Entry 4BC9 (X-ray diffraction, 2.41 A resolution); this record covers chains C and D.

# Chain C (and D)
Name: Alkyldihydroxyacetonephosphate synthase, peroxisomal
From: Cavia porcellus
Notes: EC 2.5.1.26; chain D of this document is another copy of the same molecule, construct and numbering; everything in this record applies to it too
Reference sequence: P97275 (ADAS_CAVPO); numbering as in UniProt (aligned over 1-658)
Amino-acid sequence (658 residues; numbered 1 to 658; the number before each row is that of its first residue):
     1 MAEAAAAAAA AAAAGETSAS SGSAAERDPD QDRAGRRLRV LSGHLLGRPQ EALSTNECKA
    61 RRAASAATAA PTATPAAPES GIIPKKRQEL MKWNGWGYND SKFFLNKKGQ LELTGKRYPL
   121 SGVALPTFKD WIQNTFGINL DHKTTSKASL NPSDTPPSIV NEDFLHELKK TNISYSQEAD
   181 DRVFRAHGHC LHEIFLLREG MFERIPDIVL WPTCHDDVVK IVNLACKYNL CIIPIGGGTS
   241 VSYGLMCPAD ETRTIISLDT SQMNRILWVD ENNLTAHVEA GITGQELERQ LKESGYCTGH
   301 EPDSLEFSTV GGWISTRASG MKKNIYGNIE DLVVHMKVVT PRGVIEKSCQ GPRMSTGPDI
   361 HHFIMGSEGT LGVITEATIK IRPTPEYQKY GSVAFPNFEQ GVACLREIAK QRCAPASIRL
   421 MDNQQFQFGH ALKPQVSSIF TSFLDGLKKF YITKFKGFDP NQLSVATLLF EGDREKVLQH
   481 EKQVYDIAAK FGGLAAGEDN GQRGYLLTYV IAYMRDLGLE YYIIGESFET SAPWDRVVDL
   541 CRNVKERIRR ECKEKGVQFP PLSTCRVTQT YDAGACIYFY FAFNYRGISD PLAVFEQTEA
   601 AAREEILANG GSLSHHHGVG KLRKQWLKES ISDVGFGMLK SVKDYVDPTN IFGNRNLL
Disordered / not traced: 1-80, 150-153, 435-456 (chain D: 1-80, 433-460)
Curated features (UniProtKB/Swiss-Prot):
  - region (Important for enzyme activity): His615 to His617, Asn654 to Leu658
  - active site: Tyr578 (Proton donor/acceptor)
  - binding site (FAD): Pro234 to Ser240, Asp303 to Thr309, Thr316 to Ser319, Glu368 to Ile374
  - binding site (substrate): Arg515
  - site: Arg419 (Important for enzyme activity)
  - modified residue: Ser65 (Phosphoserine), Thr74 (Phosphothreonine), Lys102 (N6-acetyllysine), Lys347 (N6-acetyllysine)
  - mutagenesis: His300 (H300A: Loss of activity), Thr309 (T309I: Impaired FAD binding and protein stability. Loss of activity), Ser367 (S367A: Strongly reduced activity), Arg419 (R419H: Loss of activity; R419K: Strongly reduced activity), Leu469 (L469P: Impaired FAD binding and protein stability. Loss of activity), Arg515 (R515L: Impaired FAD binding and protein stability. Loss of activity), Cys576 (C576A: No effect on activity), Tyr578 (Y578F: Loss of activity), His615 (H615A: Loss of activity), His616 (H616A: Loss of activity), His617 (H617A: Loss of activity)
Ligand contacts: propanenitrile / FAD: Trp96, His189, Ile233, Pro234, Ile235, Gly236, Gly237, Gly238, Thr239, Ser240, Val241, Gly244, Leu245, Thr260, Ala280, Pro302, Asp303, Ser304, Phe307, Ser308, Thr309, Gly311, Gly312, Trp313, Ser315, Thr316, Ala318, Ser319, Glu368, Gly369, Gly372, Val373, Ile374, Ala512, Tyr578, His616, His617, Asn654, Asn656
From the paper describing this entry:
  - catalytic residues: Tyr578, His617 (proposed by the authors, not directly observed)
  - mutagenesis - T309I, L469P, R515L: decreased stability
  - mutagenesis - R419H, Y578F: unchanged stability
  - mutagenesis - R419H, Y578F: abolished catalytic activity on acylDHAP
  - mutagenesis - H615A, H616A, H617A: abolished catalytic activity (citing earlier work)

# Chain C / chain D interface
Residue-residue contacts (165; chain C residue first):
  Asn272(C) with Arg406(D), hydrogen bond (backbone-side chain)
  Asn273(C) with Arg406(D); Pro533(D); Trp534(D), hydrogen bond (side chain-backbone); Asp535(D), hydrogen bond (side chain-backbone); Asp572(D); Ala573(D)
  Leu274(C) with Arg406(D); Lys410(D)
  Thr316(C) with Ser355(D), hydrogen bond (backbone-side chain)
  Arg317(C) with Arg353(D), hydrogen bond (backbone-side chain); Met354(D); Ser355(D); Gly357(D); Asp359(D)
  Ala318(C) with Arg353(D), hydrogen bond (backbone-side chain)
  Ile325(C) with Arg412(D), hydrogen bond (backbone-side chain)
  Asn328(C) with Arg353(D)
  Glu330(C) with Arg353(D), salt bridge
  Thr340(C) with Val634(D)
  Arg342(C) with Val634(D)
  Gly343(C) with Val634(D)
  Val344(C) with Ser632(D), hydrogen bond (backbone-side chain)
  Ile345(C) with Ser632(D); Val634(D), hydrophobic; Met638(D), hydrophobic
  Glu346(C) with Ile631(D); Ser632(D), hydrogen bond (backbone-side chain)
  Lys347(C) with Ser630(D)
  Ser348(C) with Glu629(D); Ser630(D), hydrogen bond (backbone-backbone)
  Cys349(C) with Gly610(D); Ser612(D)
  Gln350(C) with Pro533(D)
  Pro352(C) with Ala532(D); Tyr571(D), hydrophobic; Ala573(D); Gly574(D); Ala575(D)
  Arg353(C) with Arg317(D), hydrogen bond (side chain-backbone); Ala318(D), hydrogen bond (side chain-backbone); Asn328(D); Glu330(D), salt bridge; Ser531(D), hydrogen bond (backbone-side chain); Tyr571(D); His615(D), hydrogen bond (side chain-backbone); His616(D)
  Met354(C) with Arg317(D), hydrogen bond (backbone-side chain); Ser612(D); Ser614(D); His615(D)
  Ser355(C) with Thr316(D), hydrogen bond (side chain-backbone); Arg317(D); Ser614(D), hydrogen bond (backbone-backbone); His615(D), hydrogen bond (backbone-backbone); His616(D); Gly618(D); Val619(D)
  Thr356(C) with Leu613(D); Val619(D); Leu627(D)
  Gly357(C) with Arg317(D), hydrogen bond (backbone-side chain); Met365(D); Gly366(D); Leu657(D)
  Pro358(C) with Arg317(D); His362(D); Phe363(D); Met365(D); Gly366(D); Leu639(D)
  Asp359(C) with Arg317(D); His362(D)
  Ile360(C) with Ile631(D), hydrophobic; Met638(D), hydrophobic
  His362(C) with Pro358(D); Asp359(D); His362(D), hydrogen bond
  Phe363(C) with Pro358(D); Phe363(D), hydrophobic; Met638(D), hydrophobic; Leu639(D), hydrophobic; Val642(D), hydrophobic
  Met365(C) with Gly357(D); Pro358(D)
  Gly366(C) with Gly357(D); Pro358(D)
  Lys380(C) with Asp572(D), salt bridge
  Arg382(C) with Lys410(D), hydrogen bond (side chain-backbone); Arg412(D)
  Arg406(C) with Asn272(D), hydrogen bond (side chain-backbone); Asn273(D); Leu274(D)
  Lys410(C) with Leu274(D); Arg382(D), hydrogen bond (backbone-side chain)
  Arg412(C) with Ile325(D), hydrogen bond (side chain-backbone); Arg382(D)
  Lys476(C) with Gln483(D), hydrogen bond
  Gln479(C) with Gln479(D), hydrogen bond
  Gln483(C) with Lys476(D)
  Ser531(C) with Pro352(D); Arg353(D), hydrogen bond (side chain-backbone)
  Ala532(C) with Pro352(D)
  Pro533(C) with Asn273(D); Gln350(D)
  Trp534(C) with Asn272(D); Asn273(D), hydrogen bond (backbone-side chain)
  Asp535(C) with Asn272(D); Asn273(D), hydrogen bond (backbone-side chain)
  Tyr571(C) with Pro352(D), hydrophobic; Arg353(D)
  Asp572(C) with Asn273(D); Lys380(D), salt bridge
  Ala573(C) with Asn273(D); Pro352(D), hydrophobic
  Gly574(C) with Pro352(D)
  Ala575(C) with Pro352(D)
  Ser612(C) with Cys349(D); Met354(D)
  Leu613(C) with Thr356(D)
  Ser614(C) with Met354(D); Ser355(D), hydrogen bond (backbone-backbone); Thr356(D)
  His615(C) with Arg353(D), hydrogen bond (backbone-side chain); Met354(D); Ser355(D), hydrogen bond (backbone-backbone)
  His616(C) with Arg353(D); Ser355(D)
  Gly618(C) with Ser355(D), hydrogen bond (backbone-side chain)
  Val619(C) with Ser355(D); Thr356(D)
  Leu627(C) with Thr356(D)
  Glu629(C) with Ser348(D)
  Ser630(C) with Lys347(D); Ser348(D), hydrogen bond (backbone-backbone)
  Ile631(C) with Ile360(D), hydrophobic
  Ser632(C) with Val344(D); Ile345(D); Glu346(D), hydrogen bond (backbone-backbone)
  Asp633(C) with Tyr645(D)
  Val634(C) with Thr340(D); Arg342(D); Gly343(D); Ile345(D), hydrophobic; Tyr645(D)
  Gly635(C) with Ile360(D)
  Gly637(C) with Tyr645(D)
  Met638(C) with Ile345(D), hydrophobic; Val642(D), hydrophobic; Tyr645(D); Val646(D), hydrophobic
  Leu639(C) with Pro358(D), hydrophobic; Phe363(D), hydrophobic
  Ser641(C) with Ser641(D), hydrogen bond (side chain-backbone); Val642(D); Tyr645(D)
  Val642(C) with Met638(D); Ser641(D); Val642(D), hydrophobic
  Tyr645(C) with Val634(D); Gly637(D); Met638(D); Ser641(D)
  Val646(C) with Val634(D), hydrophobic; Met638(D), hydrophobic
Interface residues without a listed pair, chain C (85 interface residues in all): Thr275, Ser319, Ile329, Val334, Gly351, Ser367, Pro383, Ala409, Gln411, Gly610, Gly611, His617, Leu657
Interface residues without a listed pair, chain D (82 interface residues in all): Asp270, Ser319, Tyr326, Ile329, Val334, Gly351, Ser367, Gly611, Asp633, Gly635

# In short
The interface between chain C and chain D involves 85 residues on one side and 82 on the other; the contacts
include 36 hydrogen bonds and 4 salt bridges. Among the polar pairs are Glu330(C)-Arg353(D),
Lys380(C)-Asp572(D) and Asn272(C)-Arg406(D). The paper reports catalytic residues Tyr578(C) and His617(C);
T309I, L469P and R515L of chain C reduce stability; 8 substitutions were tested in all.
Chain C and chain D are both Alkyldihydroxyacetonephosphate synthase, peroxisomal (Cavia porcellus); the
structure, Mammalian alkyldihydroxyacetonephosphate synthase: wild-type, adduct with cyanoethyl, was
determined by X-ray diffraction (same publication as 4BBY, 4BC7 and 4BCA).
